Entry 1XUU (X-ray diffraction, 1.90 A resolution); this record covers chain A.

[Chain A]
Name: polysialic acid capsule biosynthesis protein SiaC
From: Neisseria meningitidis
UniProtKB: Q57265 (Q57265_NEIME); numbering as in UniProt (aligned over 1-349)
Amino-acid sequence (349 residues; row label = number of the first residue in the row):
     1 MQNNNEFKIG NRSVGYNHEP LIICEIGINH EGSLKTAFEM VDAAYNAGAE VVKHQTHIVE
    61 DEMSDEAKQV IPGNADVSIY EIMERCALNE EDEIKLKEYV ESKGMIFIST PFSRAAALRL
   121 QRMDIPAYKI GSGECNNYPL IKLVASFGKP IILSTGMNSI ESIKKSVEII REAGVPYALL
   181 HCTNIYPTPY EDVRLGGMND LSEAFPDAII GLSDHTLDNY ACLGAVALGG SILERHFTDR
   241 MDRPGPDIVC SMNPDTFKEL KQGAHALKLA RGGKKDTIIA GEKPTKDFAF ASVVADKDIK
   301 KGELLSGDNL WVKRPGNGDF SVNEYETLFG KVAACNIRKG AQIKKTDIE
Unresolved in the structure: 1
Ion coordination: Mn2+: His-215, His-236 (together with D-malate)
Ligand contacts: D-malate (MLT): Glu-25, Lys-53, Gln-55, Thr-110, Phe-112, Lys-129, Gly-131, Ser-132, Ser-154, Asn-184, Tyr-186, Ser-213, His-215, Glu-234, His-236
What the authors report for this chain:
  - catalytic residues: Glu-25, Glu-134, Glu-234 (proposed by the authors, not directly observed)

[Overview]
Chain A binds D-malate. The Mn2+ site is built by His-215 and His-236. The paper reports catalytic residues
Glu-25, Glu-134 and Glu-234.
Chain A is polysialic acid capsule biosynthesis protein SiaC (Neisseria meningitidis); the structure, Crystal
structure of sialic acid synthase (NeuB) in complex with Mn2+ and Malate from Neisseria meningitidis, was
determined by X-ray diffraction, deposited together with 1XUZ.
